Entry 9DBL (electron microscopy, 3.24 A resolution); this record covers chain A.

Chain A:
Name: Sodium channel protein type 10 subunit alpha
Source organism: Homo sapiens
Reference sequence: Q9Y5Y9 (SCNAA_HUMAN); numbering as in UniProt (aligned over 1-1956)
Sequence (2001 residues; row label = number of the first residue in the row; numbers below 1 keep their minus sign (Asp-44 is residue -44)):
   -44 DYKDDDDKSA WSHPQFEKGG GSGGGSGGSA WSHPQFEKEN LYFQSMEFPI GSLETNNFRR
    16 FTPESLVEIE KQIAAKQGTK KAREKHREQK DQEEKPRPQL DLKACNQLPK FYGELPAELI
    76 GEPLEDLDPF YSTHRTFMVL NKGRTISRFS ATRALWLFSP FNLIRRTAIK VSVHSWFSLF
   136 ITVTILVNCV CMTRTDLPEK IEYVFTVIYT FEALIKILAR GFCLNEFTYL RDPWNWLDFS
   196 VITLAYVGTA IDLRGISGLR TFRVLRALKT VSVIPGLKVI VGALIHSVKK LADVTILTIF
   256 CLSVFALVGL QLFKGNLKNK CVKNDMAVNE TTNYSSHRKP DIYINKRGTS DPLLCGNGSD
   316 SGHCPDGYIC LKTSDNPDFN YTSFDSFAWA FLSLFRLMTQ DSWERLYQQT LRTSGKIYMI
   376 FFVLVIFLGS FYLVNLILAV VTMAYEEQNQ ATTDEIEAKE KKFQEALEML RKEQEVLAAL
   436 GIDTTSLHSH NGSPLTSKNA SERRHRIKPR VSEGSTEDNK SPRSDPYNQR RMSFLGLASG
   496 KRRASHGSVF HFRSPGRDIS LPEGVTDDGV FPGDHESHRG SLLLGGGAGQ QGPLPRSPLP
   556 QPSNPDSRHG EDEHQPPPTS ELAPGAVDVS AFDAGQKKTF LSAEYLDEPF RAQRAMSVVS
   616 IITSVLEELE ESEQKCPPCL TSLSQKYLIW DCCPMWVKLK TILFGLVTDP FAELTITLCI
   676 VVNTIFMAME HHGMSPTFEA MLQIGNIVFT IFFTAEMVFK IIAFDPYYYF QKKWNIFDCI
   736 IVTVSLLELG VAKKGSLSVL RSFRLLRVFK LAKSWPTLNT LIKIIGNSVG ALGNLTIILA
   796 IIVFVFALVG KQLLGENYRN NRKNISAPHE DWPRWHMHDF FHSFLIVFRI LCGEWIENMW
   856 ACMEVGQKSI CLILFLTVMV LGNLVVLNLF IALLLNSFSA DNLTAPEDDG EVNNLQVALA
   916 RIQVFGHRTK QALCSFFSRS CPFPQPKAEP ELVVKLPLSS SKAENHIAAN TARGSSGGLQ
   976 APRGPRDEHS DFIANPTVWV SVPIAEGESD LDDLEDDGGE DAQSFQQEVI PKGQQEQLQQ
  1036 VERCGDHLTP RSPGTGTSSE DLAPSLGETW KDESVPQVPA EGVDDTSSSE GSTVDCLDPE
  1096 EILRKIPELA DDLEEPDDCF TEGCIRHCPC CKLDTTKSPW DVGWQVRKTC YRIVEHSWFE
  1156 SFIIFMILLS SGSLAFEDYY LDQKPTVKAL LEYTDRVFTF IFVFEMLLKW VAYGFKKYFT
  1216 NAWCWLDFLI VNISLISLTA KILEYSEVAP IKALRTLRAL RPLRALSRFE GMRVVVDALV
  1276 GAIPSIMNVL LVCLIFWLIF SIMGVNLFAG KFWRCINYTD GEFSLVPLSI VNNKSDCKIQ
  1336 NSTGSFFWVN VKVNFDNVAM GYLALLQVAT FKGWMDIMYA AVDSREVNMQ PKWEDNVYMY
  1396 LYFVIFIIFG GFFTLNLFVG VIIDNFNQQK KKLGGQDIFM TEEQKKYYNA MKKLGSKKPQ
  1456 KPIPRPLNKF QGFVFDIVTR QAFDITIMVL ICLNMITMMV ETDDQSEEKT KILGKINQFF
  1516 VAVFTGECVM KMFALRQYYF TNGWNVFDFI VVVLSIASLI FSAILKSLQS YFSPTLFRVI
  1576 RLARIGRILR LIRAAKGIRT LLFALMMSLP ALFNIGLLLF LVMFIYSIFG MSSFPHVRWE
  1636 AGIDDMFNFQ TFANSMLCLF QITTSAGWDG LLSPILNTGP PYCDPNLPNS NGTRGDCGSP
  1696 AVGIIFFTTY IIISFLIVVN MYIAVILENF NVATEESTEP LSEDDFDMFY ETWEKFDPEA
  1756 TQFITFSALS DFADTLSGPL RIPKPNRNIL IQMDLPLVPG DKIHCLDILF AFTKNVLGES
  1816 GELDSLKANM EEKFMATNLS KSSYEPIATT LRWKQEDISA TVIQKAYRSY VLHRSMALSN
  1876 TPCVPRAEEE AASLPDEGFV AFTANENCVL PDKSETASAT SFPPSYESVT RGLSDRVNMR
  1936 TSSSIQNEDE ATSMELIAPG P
Disordered / not traced: -44 to 231, 281-294, 408-650, 896-1135, 1727-1956
Sequence notes: expression tag (-44 to 0); variant Val1713 (Met in Q9Y5Y9)
Curated features (UniProtKB/Swiss-Prot):
  - modified residue (Phosphoserine): Ser441, Ser444, Ser467, Ser479, Ser612, Ser615, Ser1451
  - glycosylation (N-linked (GlcNAc...) asparagine): Asn284, Asn288, Asn312, Asn335, Asn819, Asn1312, Asn1328, Asn1336, Asn1686
  - natural variant: Leu554 (L554P: In FEPS2), Arg916 (R916W: Found in a renal cell carcinoma sample), Ala1304 (A1304T: In FEPS2), Cys1523 (C1523Y: No gain in function in response to depolarization), Val1713 (M1713V: this construct carries the variant)
Cystine bridges: Cys276-Cys319, Cys310-Cys325, Cys857-Cys866, Cys1310-Cys1332, Cys1678-Cys1692
Covalently attached groups: N-acetylglucosamine (NAG) linked to Asn312, Asn819, Asn1312, Asn1328; glycan linked to Asn1336
Ligand contacts:
  - 1-O-octadecyl-sn-glycero-3-phosphocholine (LPE), molecule 1: Phe260, Val263, Leu267, Gly313, Ser314, Asp315, Ser316, Ser369, Gly370, Lys371, Ile372, Tyr373, Ile375, Phe376, Leu379, Thr1570, Leu1571, Val1574
  - 1-O-octadecyl-sn-glycero-3-phosphocholine (LPE), molecule 2: Asp315, Lys371, Ile372, Met374, Tyr1175, Asp1640, Thr1646, Phe1647, Ala1648, Asn1649, Met1651
  - 1-O-octadecyl-sn-glycero-3-phosphocholine (LPE), molecule 3: Ile680, Met684, His686, Gly688, Met689, Ser690, Phe693
  - 1-O-octadecyl-sn-glycero-3-phosphocholine (LPE), molecule 4: Ile680, Phe681, Met684, Ser690, Thr692, Phe693, Met696
  - 1-O-octadecyl-sn-glycero-3-phosphocholine (LPE), molecule 5: Ala683, Met684, His686, Gly688, Met689, Leu1293, Asn1352, Val1353
  - 1-O-octadecyl-sn-glycero-3-phosphocholine (LPE), molecule 6: Leu794, Phe843, Cys847, Val881, Leu1361, Ala1364, Thr1365, Phe1366, Ile1402, Ile1403, Gly1406, Phe1407, Phe1408, Leu1410, Ile1706, Ile1707, Phe1710
  - 1-O-octadecyl-sn-glycero-3-phosphocholine (LPE), molecule 7: Lys1212, Thr1215, Asn1216, Ala1217, Trp1218, Leu1221, Ile1225, Leu1255, Leu1258, Leu1261, Val1271, Asp1272, Val1275
  - phosphatidyl serine (P5S; O-[(R)-{[(2R)-2,3-bis(octadecanoyloxy)propyl]oxy}(hydroxy)phosphoryl]-L-serine), molecule 1: Asn335, Tyr336, Ala343, Trp344, Phe346, Leu347, Phe350, Trp850, Met858, Lys863, Ser864, Leu867, Ile868, Leu871, Thr872, Val875
  - phosphatidyl serine (P5S), molecule 2: Leu1285, Cys1288, Leu1289, Trp1292, Asn1352, Ala1354, Met1355, Tyr1357, Leu1358, Leu1361, Tyr1621, Phe1624, Pro1695, Ala1696, Ile1699, Ile1700, Phe1701, Thr1703, Thr1704, Ile1707
Reported in the primary citation:
  - specificity-determining residues: Val746, Lys748 (by similarity / conservation)

Overview:
Chain A binds 7 copies of 1-O-octadecyl-sn-glycero-3-phosphocholine and phosphatidyl serine.
N-acetylglucosamine is covalently linked to Asn312, Asn819, Asn1312 and Asn1328. From the paper: specificity
determinants Val746 and Lys748.
Chain A is Sodium channel protein type 10 subunit alpha (Homo sapiens); the structure, Full-length apo human
voltage-gated sodium channel 1.8 (NaV1.8), class I, was determined by electron microscopy, deposited together
with 9DBK, 9DBM and 9DBN.
